PDB entry 8OIX | electron microscopy, 2.89 A resolution | chains M and N of the 28 polymer chains in the assembly

[Chain M]
Molecule: Proteasome subunit beta
Source organism: Trichomonas vaginalis G3
UniProtKB: A2F716 (A2F716_TRIV3); residue numbers follow UniProt; this construct covers 1-224
Sequence (224 residues; each row starts with the number of its first residue):
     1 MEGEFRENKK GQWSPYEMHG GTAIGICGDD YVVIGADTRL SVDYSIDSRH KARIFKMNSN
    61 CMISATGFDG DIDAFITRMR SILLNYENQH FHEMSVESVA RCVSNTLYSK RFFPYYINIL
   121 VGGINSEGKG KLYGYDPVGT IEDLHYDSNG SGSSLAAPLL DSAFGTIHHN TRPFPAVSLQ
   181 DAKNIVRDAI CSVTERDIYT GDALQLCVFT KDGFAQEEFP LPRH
Not modelled in the structure: 1-12

[Chain N]
Molecule: Family T1, proteasome beta subunit, threonine peptidase
Source organism: Trichomonas vaginalis G3
UniProtKB: A2F3X4 (A2F3X4_TRIV3); residues 1-214 here = UniProt positions 1-214
Sequence (244 residues; numbered 1 to 244; the number before each row is that of its first residue):
     1 MQVITASGAI VAAKYDGGIL LASDLSITYG SMFRHNNVSH FVEVAPNIII GASGEFADFQ
    61 TLIEVIKSVI LQQQCKHNGE YLTASEVHNY IKRYMYQCRS NMKPLSCKVI VAGINPDGSK
   121 FLACTDPYGA SWESDHIGTG FGKYLQGLQI ADVVNGSFDD VKKGITEVFR AVNARNTTAN
   181 GKIEFITVTP QGINHLAPEQ IDPNWEVVEG TWDQSAWSHP QFEKGGGSGG GSGGSAWSHP
   241 QFEK
Not modelled in the structure: 209-244
Sequence notes: expression tag (215-244)

[Chain M / chain N interface]
Contacting residue pairs - 42 pairs, chain M then chain N:
  Trp13(M) with Met1(N); Arg99(N); Met102(N), hydrophobic; Pro104(N), hydrophobic; Tyr128(N), hydrogen bond
  Ser14(M) with Tyr128(N)
  Pro15(M) with Arg99(N), hydrogen bond (backbone-side chain); Met102(N), hydrophobic; Tyr128(N)
  Tyr16(M) with Arg99(N); Tyr128(N)
  Glu17(M) with Asp126(N); Tyr128(N)
  His19(M) with Ala130(N)
  Leu40(M) with Trp132(N), hydrophobic
  Ser45(M) with Lys143(N); Tyr144(N)
  Asp47(M) with Trp132(N), hydrogen bond (backbone-side chain); Lys143(N), salt bridge
  Ser48(M) with Trp132(N); Glu133(N)
  Lys51(M) with Ser131(N), hydrogen bond (side chain-backbone); Trp132(N)
  Phe68(M) with Arg99(N); Tyr128(N); Ala130(N), hydrophobic
  Asp69(M) with Ala130(N); Ser131(N), hydrogen bond (side chain-backbone)
  Gly70(M) with Tyr96(N); Gly129(N); Ala130(N)
  Asp71(M) with Tyr96(N), hydrogen bond; Arg99(N), salt bridge
  Asp73(M) with Lys92(N), salt bridge; Arg93(N), salt bridge; Ser131(N)
  Ala74(M) with Tyr96(N)
  Thr77(M) with Arg93(N), hydrogen bond
  Phe113(M) with Arg99(N); Ser100(N)
  Tyr115(M) with Tyr96(N)
  Arg223(M) with Leu148(N)
Interface residues without a listed pair, chain M (23 interface residues in all): His50, Lys110
Interface residues without a listed pair, chain N (19 interface residues in all): Ser134

[Summary]
The interface between chain M and chain N involves 23 residues on one side and 19 on the other, with 7
hydrogen bonds and 4 salt bridges. Polar pairs include Asp47(M)-Lys143(N), Asp71(M)-Arg99(N) and
Asp73(M)-Lys92(N).
Chain M is Proteasome subunit beta and chain N is Family T1, proteasome beta subunit, threonine peptidase,
both from Trichomonas vaginalis G3; the structure, CryoEM structure of 20S Trichomonas vaginalis proteasome in
complex with proteasome inhibitor Salinosporamid A, was determined by electron microscopy, deposited together
with 8P0T.
